8PSO - chains A and V of the 6 polymer chains in the assembly; structure by electron microscopy, 2.40 A resolution.

[Chain A]
Name: Polymerase acidic protein (PA-like)
Organism: Tilapia lake virus
Reference sequence: A0A142I7Z3 (A0A142I7Z3_9VIRU); numbering as in UniProt (aligned over 1-419)
Sequence (419 residues; numbered 1 to 419; the number before each row is that of its first residue):
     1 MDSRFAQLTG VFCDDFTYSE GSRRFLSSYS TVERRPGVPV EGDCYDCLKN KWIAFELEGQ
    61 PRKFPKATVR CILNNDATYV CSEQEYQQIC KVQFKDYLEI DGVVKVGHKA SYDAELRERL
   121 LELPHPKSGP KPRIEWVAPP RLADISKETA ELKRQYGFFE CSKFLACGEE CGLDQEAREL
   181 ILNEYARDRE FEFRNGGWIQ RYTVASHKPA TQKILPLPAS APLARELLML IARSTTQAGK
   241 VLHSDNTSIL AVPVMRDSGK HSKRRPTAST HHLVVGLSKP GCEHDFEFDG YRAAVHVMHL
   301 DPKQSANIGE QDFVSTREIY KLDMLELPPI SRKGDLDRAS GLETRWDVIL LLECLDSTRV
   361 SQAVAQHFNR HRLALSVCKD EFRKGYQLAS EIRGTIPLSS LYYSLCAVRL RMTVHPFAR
Unresolved in the structure: 1-101, 418-419
Ion coordination: Zn2+: Cys161, Cys282, His284, His296
What the authors report for this chain:
  - binding site for 5' vRNA end - vRNA loop (chain V): Tyr202 to Gln212, Lys263, Leu355, Ser357

[Chain V]
Molecule: 5' vRNA end - vRNA loop
Sequence (40 nucleotides; each row starts with the number of its first residue):
     1 GCAAAUCUUU CUCACGUCCU GACUUGUGAG UAAAAUUUGG
Unresolved in the structure: 1-2, 16-40

[Chain A / chain V interface]
Residue-residue contacts - 45 pairs, chain A then chain V:
  Gln200(A) with A3(V), sugar contact
  Tyr202(A) with A3(V), base contact; U9(V), stacking on the base; U10(V), hydrogen bond to the phosphate
  Val204(A) with A3(V), hydrogen bond to the base
  Ala205(A) with A3(V), base contact; A4(V), base contact; U8(V), base contact; U9(V), base contact
  Ser206(A) with U6(V), hydrogen bond to the base
  His207(A) with U6(V), hydrogen bond to the base; C7(V), stacking on the base; U8(V), base contact
  Lys208(A) with U6(V), hydrogen bond to the base
  Pro209(A) with U6(V), phosphate contact
  Ala210(A) with A4(V), sugar contact; A5(V), sugar contact; U6(V), hydrogen bond to the phosphate
  Val254(A) with A3(V), base contact; U9(V), hydrogen bond to the sugar; U10(V), phosphate contact
  Met255(A) with U10(V), phosphate contact
  Arg256(A) with U10(V), hydrogen bond to the phosphate
  Lys263(A) with U10(V), salt bridge to the phosphate; C11(V), salt bridge to the phosphate
  Thr267(A) with U10(V), base contact
  Ser269(A) with U9(V), sugar contact; U10(V), base contact
  Thr270(A) with U9(V), phosphate contact; U10(V), hydrogen bond to the phosphate
  His271(A) with U8(V), hydrogen bond to the sugar; U9(V), hydrogen bond to the sugar
  Met298(A) with A5(V), base contact
  His299(A) with A4(V), hydrogen bond to the base; A5(V), hydrogen bond to the phosphate; U9(V), hydrogen bond to the base
  Leu300(A) with A5(V), base contact
  Gln304(A) with A5(V), base contact
  Ile308(A) with A5(V), base contact
  Leu355(A) with A5(V), hydrogen bond to the base
  Asp356(A) with A5(V), base contact
  Ser357(A) with A5(V), hydrogen bond to the base
  Arg393(A) with U6(V), salt bridge to the phosphate
  Gly394(A) with A5(V), sugar contact
  Pro397(A) with A5(V), base contact
Also at the interface, not in a pair above, chain A (33 interface residues in all): Ala268, Leu273, Thr358, Thr395, Ile396

[In short]
Chain A and chain V form an interface of 33 and 9 residues respectively, with 16 hydrogen bonds, 3 salt
bridges and 2 aromatic stacking contacts. Polar contacts include Val204(A)-A3(V), Ser206(A)-U6(V) and
His207(A)-U6(V). From the paper: a binding site for 5' vRNA end - vRNA loop (chain V) at Tyr202(A), Lys263(A)
and Leu355(A) among others.
Chain A is Polymerase acidic protein (PA-like) (Tilapia lake virus) and chain V is 5' vRNA end - vRNA loop;
the structure, Tilapia Lake Virus polymerase in vRNA initiation state (core only), was determined by electron
microscopy (same publication as 8PSN, 8PSQ, 8PSS, 8PSU, 8PSX, 8PSZ and 6 further entries).
